8XZJ - chains R and L of the 6 polymer chains in the assembly; structure by electron microscopy, 3.00 A resolution.

# Chain R
Name: Apelin receptor
Source organism: Homo sapiens
Reference sequence: P35414 (APJ_HUMAN); residue numbers follow UniProt; this construct covers 1-380
Sequence (380 residues; numbered 1 to 380; the number before each row is that of its first residue):
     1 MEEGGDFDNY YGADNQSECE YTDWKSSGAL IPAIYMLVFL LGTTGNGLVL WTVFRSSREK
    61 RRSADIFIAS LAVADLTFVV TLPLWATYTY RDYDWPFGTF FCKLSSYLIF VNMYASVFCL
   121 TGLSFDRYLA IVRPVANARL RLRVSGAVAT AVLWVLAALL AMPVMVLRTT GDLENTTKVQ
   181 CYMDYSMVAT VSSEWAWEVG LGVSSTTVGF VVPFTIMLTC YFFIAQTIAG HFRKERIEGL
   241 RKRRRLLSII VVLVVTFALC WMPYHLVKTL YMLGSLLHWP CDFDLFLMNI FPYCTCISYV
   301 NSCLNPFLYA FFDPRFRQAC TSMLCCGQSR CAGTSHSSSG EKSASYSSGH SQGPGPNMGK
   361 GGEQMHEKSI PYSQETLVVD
Not modelled in the structure: 1-17, 57-61, 326-380
Cystine bridges: Cys19-Cys281, Cys102-Cys181
Curated features (UniProtKB/Swiss-Prot):
  - site (Required for APELA and APLN/apelin-13 interaction and signaling): Trp85, Arg168
  - glycosylation (N-linked (GlcNAc...) asparagine): Asn15, Asn175
  - mutagenesis: Cys19 (C19A: Decreased APLN/apelin-13 potency), Tyr35 (Y35A: Decreased APLN/apelin-13 potency. Decreased G(i) and beta-arresting signalings after APLN/apelin-13 induction), Asn46 (N46A: Loss of beta-arrestin recrutment after APLN/apelin-13 induction. Small decrease in G(i) signaling after APLN/apelin-13 induction), Trp85 (W85A: Loss of APELA signaling. Loss of APLN/apelin-13 signaling), Tyr88 (Y88A: Decreased APELA potency. No change in APLN/apelin-13 potency), Tyr93 (Y93A: Decreased APELA potency. No change in APLN/apelin-13 potency), Phe97 (F97A: Decreased protein expression level and cAMP-dependent pathway. Decreased protein expression level and cAMP-dependent pathway; when associated with A-98, A-99, A-100 and A-101), Gly98 (G98A: Decreased protein expression level. Decreased protein expression level; when associated with A-97, A-99, A-100 and A-101), Thr99 (T99A: No change in protein expression level. Decreased protein expression level; when associated with A-97, A-98, A-100 and A-101), Phe100 (F100A: No change in protein expression level. Decreased protein expression level; when associated with A-97, A-98, A-99 and A-101), Phe101 (F101A: Decreased homdimerization, no change in APELA potency, increased G protein and beta-arrestin signaling pathways. Decreased protein expression level ...), Ile109 (I109A: Strong decrease in beta-arresting signaling after APLN/apelin-13 induction. No change in G(i) signaling after APLN/apelin-13 induction), 10 further mutagenesis entries in UniProt

# Chain L
Name: WN353
Sequence (13 residues; each row starts with the number of its first residue):
     1 CRPRLCHKGP XPF
Modified residues: NAL (beta-(2-naphthyl)-alanine) at position 11
Cystine bridges: Cys1-Cys6

# Interface between chain R and chain L
Residue-residue contacts - 37 pairs, chain R then chain L:
  Asp23(R) - Lys8(L)  salt bridge
  Tyr35(R) - NAL_11(L)
  Trp85(R) - Gly9(L)
  Trp85(R) - Pro10(L)
  Tyr88(R) - His7(L)
  Tyr88(R) - Lys8(L)  hydrogen bond (side chain-backbone)
  Tyr93(R) - Lys8(L)  hydrogen bond
  Ser106(R) - Pro10(L)
  Ser106(R) - Pro12(L)
  Ile109(R) - Pro10(L)
  Phe110(R) - Phe13(L)
  Val164(R) - Pro12(L)  hydrophobic
  Arg168(R) - Gly9(L)  hydrogen bond (side chain-backbone)
  Arg168(R) - Pro10(L)
  Arg168(R) - Pro12(L)
  Gln180(R) - His7(L)  hydrogen bond
  Cys181(R) - Cys6(L)
  Cys181(R) - His7(L)
  Tyr182(R) - Cys1(L)  hydrophobic
  Tyr182(R) - Cys6(L)  hydrophobic
  Met183(R) - Cys1(L)  hydrogen bond (backbone-side chain)
  Met183(R) - Pro3(L)
  Met183(R) - Cys6(L)
  Met183(R) - Pro12(L)  hydrophobic
  Tyr185(R) - Pro3(L)  hydrophobic
  Tyr185(R) - Pro12(L)  hydrogen bond (side chain-backbone)
  Glu194(R) - Arg2(L)
  Trp195(R) - Arg2(L)
  Glu198(R) - Pro3(L)
  Lys268(R) - Phe13(L)
  Tyr271(R) - Arg4(L)
  Tyr271(R) - Leu5(L)  hydrogen bond (side chain-backbone)
  Met272(R) - Phe13(L)  hydrophobic
  Phe291(R) - Leu5(L)  hydrophobic
  Phe291(R) - NAL_11(L)
  Thr295(R) - NAL_11(L)
  Tyr299(R) - Pro10(L)
Also at the interface, not in a pair above, chain R (28 interface residues in all): Asp184, Tyr264, Met288, Pro292

# In short
28 residues of chain R and 13 residues of chain L are in contact; the contacts include 7 hydrogen bonds and 1
salt bridge. Polar pairs include Asp23(R)-Lys8(L), Tyr88(R)-Lys8(L) and Tyr93(R)-Lys8(L). Curated annotation
(UniProt) lists 22 mutagenesis sites on chain R.
Here chain R is Apelin receptor (Homo sapiens) and chain L is WN353. Entry 8XZJ (Cryo-EM structure of the
WN353-bound human APLNR-Gi complex) was determined by electron microscopy (same publication as 8XZG, 8XZF,
8XZH and 8XZI).
